PDB entry 8OVG | electron microscopy, 8.47 A resolution (very low resolution: no residue pairs are listed; an interface is given only as per-side residue counts) | chains C and E of the 6 polymer chains in the assembly

Chain C (and E):
Name: Lon protease homolog, mitochondrial
From: Homo sapiens
Notes: EC 3.4.21.53; engineered mutation(s): Y186pCMF; chain E of this document is another copy of the same molecule, construct and numbering; everything in this record applies to it too
Reference sequence: P36776 (LONM_HUMAN); residue numbers follow UniProt; this construct covers 115-959
Chain sequence (869 residues; numbered 91 to 959; the number before each row is that of its first residue):
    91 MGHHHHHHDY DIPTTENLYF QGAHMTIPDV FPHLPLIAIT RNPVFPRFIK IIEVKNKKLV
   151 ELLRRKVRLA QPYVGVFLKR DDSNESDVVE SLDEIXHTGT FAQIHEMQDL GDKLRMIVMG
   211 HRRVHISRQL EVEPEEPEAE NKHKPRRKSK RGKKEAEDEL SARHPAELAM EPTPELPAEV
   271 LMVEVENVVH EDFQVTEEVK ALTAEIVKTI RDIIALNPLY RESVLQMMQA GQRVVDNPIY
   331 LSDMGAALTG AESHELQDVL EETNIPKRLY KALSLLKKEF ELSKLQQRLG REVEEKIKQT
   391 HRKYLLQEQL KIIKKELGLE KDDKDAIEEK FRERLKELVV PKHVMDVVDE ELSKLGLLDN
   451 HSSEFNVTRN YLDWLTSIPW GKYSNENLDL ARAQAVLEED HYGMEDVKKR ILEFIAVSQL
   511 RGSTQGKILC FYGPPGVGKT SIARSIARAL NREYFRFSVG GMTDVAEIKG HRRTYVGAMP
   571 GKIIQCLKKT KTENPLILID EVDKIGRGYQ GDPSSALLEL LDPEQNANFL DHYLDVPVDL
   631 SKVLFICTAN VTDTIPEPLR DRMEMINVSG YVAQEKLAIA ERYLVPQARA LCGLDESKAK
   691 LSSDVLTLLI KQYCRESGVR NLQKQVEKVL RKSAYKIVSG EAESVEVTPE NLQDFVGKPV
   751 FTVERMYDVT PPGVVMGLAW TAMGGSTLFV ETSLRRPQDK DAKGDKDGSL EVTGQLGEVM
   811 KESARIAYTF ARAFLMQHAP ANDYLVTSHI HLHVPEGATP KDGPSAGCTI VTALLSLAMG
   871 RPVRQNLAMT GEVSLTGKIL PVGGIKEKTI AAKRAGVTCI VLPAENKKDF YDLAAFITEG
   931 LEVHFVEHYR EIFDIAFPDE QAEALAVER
Not modelled in the structure: 91-122, 222-271, 950-959
Sequence notes: initiating methionine (91); expression tag (92-114); conflict 1PA_186 (Tyr in P36776)
Modified positions: 1PA (4-(carboxymethyl)-L-phenylalanine) at position 186
Swiss-Prot annotation at these positions:
  - active site: Ser-855, Lys-898
  - binding site (ATP): Gly-523 to Thr-530
  - natural variant: Glu-476 (E476A: In CODASS), Ser-631 (S631Y: In CODASS), Ala-670 (A670V: In CODASS), Arg-672 (R672C: In CODASS), Pro-676 (P676S: In CODASS), Arg-679 (R679H: In CODASS), Arg-721 (R721G: In CODASS), Ala-724 (A724V: In CODASS), Pro-749 (P749S: In CODASS), Gly-767 (G767E: In CODASS), Ile-927 (deletion: In CODASS)
  - mutagenesis: Lys-529 (K529R: Abolishes ATPase activity, and presumably ATP-driven protein unfolding, but does not block access to the proteolytic active site or prevent a substrate from binding to it), Trp-770 (W770A: Has low basal, but normal stimulated ATPase activity, and retains peptidase activity; W770P: Has normal basal, but low stimulated ATPase activity, and abolishes peptidase activity), Ser-855 (S855A: Lacks both ATPase and protease activity, but retains DNA binding activity), Thr-880 (T880V: Enhances the basal, but not the stimulated ATPase activity), Gly-893 (G893A: Has low basal, but normal stimulated ATPase activity, and retains peptidase activity; G893P: Has normal basal, but low stimulated ATPase activity, and abolishes peptidase activity), Gly-894 (G894A/S: Enhances the basal, but not the stimulated ATPase activity, and retains peptidase activity; G894P: Enhances the basal, but not the stimulated ATPase activity, and abolishes peptidase activity)
What the authors report for this chain:
  - catalytic residues: Ser-855, Lys-898 (citing earlier work)
  - post-translational modification sites: Ser-173, Ser-181, Tyr-394 (citing earlier work)

Chain C / chain E interface:
At this resolution (8 A) residue pairs are not listed: 47 residues of chain C and 46 of chain E lie at the interface.

In short:
47 residues of chain C and 46 residues of chain E are in contact. Curated annotation (UniProt) lists
active-site residues Ser-855(C) and Lys-898(C), 8 ATP-binding residues and 6 mutagenesis sites on chain C.
From the paper: catalytic residues Ser-855(C) and Lys-898(C); modification sites Ser-173(C), Ser-181(C) and
Tyr-394(C).
Chain C and chain E are both Lon protease homolog, mitochondrial (Homo sapiens); the structure, Human
Mitochondrial Lon Y186E Mutant ADP Bound, was determined by electron microscopy, deposited together with 8OVF,
8OKA, 8OM7 and 8OJL.
